PDB entry 8QPQ | electron microscopy, 2.70 A resolution | chains TD and TA of the 15 polymer chains in the assembly

Chain TD:
Protein: gp30
Source organism: Haloferax tailed virus 1
Amino-acid sequence (115 residues; numbered 1 to 115; the number before each row is that of its first residue):
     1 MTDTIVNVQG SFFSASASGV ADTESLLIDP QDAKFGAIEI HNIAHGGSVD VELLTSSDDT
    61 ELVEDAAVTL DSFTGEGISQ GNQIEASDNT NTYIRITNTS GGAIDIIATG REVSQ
Not modelled in the structure: 1
Modified / non-standard residues: H45 (N1-phosphonohistidine; NEP)
Ion coordination: Mg2+ site 1: D59, D88, N91 (shared with 1 residue of chain LA); Mg2+ site 2: N89 (shared with 1 residue of chain LA); Mg2+ site 3 near D105 (its only coordinating residue here)

Chain TA:
Protein: Prokaryotic polysaccharide deacetylase
Source organism: Haloferax tailed virus 1
UniProt: A0A410N6W3 (A0A410N6W3_9CAUD); residue numbers follow UniProt; this construct covers 1-413
Amino-acid sequence (413 residues; row label = number of the first residue in the row):
     1 MTGLNPDGLG RTAAFSNTSA ESVSAVDATI DRLYAQDRIE IPTDSRQLFS TRGTVLRNFE
    61 DLSGWTANIG SLSAETSDVY VGSQSARLTA SSSAVDIRYS FGTAQDFTGK GFSMALKRID
   121 VSGSSDSTPI KIRLVDGNTN YRTFSARCRP GGGDEWGRRD FGFESEDTGF DVTNVQTMTV
   181 TTNSRSSIDI LVDDIRVVDS SGTGQVIVTI DDVHTGDKTA AEVFGRYGIP IGLAANAKFL
   241 DQSSSKLTTQ EFKDLLAKPH VYAVNHGYNH YDYGSYSIDE IEDDVIRGKY ELQDLGVREP
   301 NINHYVYPSG NYAQESIDML SNYHVMSWGT GAESFDALTP NQLTSPWHNL RCSFDSGTAE
   361 AEQAVNDAAT YNQTAHIYFH SDNVTQSEME SVAQTINSAD VTPITLMDFY NQQ
Not modelled in the structure: 1
Ion coordination: Mg2+: E60, V81, Q84, D193; Zn2+: D212, H266, H270

Interface between chain TD and chain TA:
Contacting residue pairs (14):
  V51(TD) - L9(TA)  hydrophobic
  L70(TD) - L9(TA)  hydrophobic
  D71(TD) - G8(TA)
  D71(TD) - L9(TA)  hydrogen bond (side chain-backbone)
  F73(TD) - L9(TA)  hydrophobic
  S79(TD) - L9(TA)
  S79(TD) - G10(TA)  hydrogen bond (side chain-backbone)
  Q80(TD) - G10(TA)
  Q80(TD) - R11(TA)  hydrogen bond (backbone-backbone)
  G81(TD) - G10(TA)
  G81(TD) - R11(TA)
  N82(TD) - L9(TA)
  N82(TD) - G10(TA)  hydrogen bond (side chain-backbone)
  I84(TD) - L9(TA)  hydrophobic
Interface residues without a listed pair, chain TA (5 interface residues in all): D7

Overview:
9 residues of chain TD and 5 residues of chain TA are in contact; the contacts include 4 hydrogen bonds. Polar
contacts include D71(TD)-L9(TA), S79(TD)-G10(TA) and N82(TD)-G10(TA). D59(TD), D88(TD) and N91(TD) coordinate
Mg2+ site 1.
Chain TD is gp30 and chain TA is Prokaryotic polysaccharide deacetylase, both from Haloferax tailed virus 1;
the structure, C1 turret to capsid interface of full Haloferax tailed virus 1 adjacent to the portal-capsid
interface, was determined by electron microscopy, deposited together with 8QPG, 8QQN, 8QSI, 8QSY, 9FKB, 9H4P,
9H5B and 9H7V.
